7BOH - chains A and P of the 21 polymer chains in the assembly; structure by electron microscopy, 2.82 A resolution.

== Chain A ==
Molecule: 1542-nt RNA strand
From: Escherichia coli (strain K12)
Sequence (1542 nucleotides; each row starts with the number of its first residue):
     1 AAAUUGAAGA GUUUGAUCAU GGCUCAGAUU GAACGCUGGC GGCAGGCCUA ACACAUGCAA
    61 GUCGAACGGU AACAGGAAGA AGCUUGCUUC UUUGCUGACG AGUGGCGGAC GGGUGAGUAA
   121 UGUCUGGGAA ACUGCCUGAU GGAGGGGGAU AACUACUGGA AACGGUAGCU AAUACCGCAU
   181 AACGUCGCAA GACCAAAGAG GGGGACCUUC GGGCCUCUUG CCAUCGGAUG UGCCCAGAUG
   241 GGAUUAGCUA GUAGGUGGGG UAACGGCUCA CCUAGGCGAC GAUCCCUAGC UGGUCUGAGA
   301 GGAUGACCAG CCACACUGGA ACUGAGACAC GGUCCAGACU CCUACGGGAG GCAGCAGUGG
   361 GGAAUAUUGC ACAAUGGGCG CAAGCCUGAU GCAGCCAUGC CGCGUGUAUG AAGAAGGCCU
   421 UCGGGUUGUA AAGUACUUUC AGCGGGGAGG AAGGGAGUAA AGUUAAUACC UUUGCUCAUU
   481 GACGUUACCC GCAGAAGAAG CACCGGCUAA CUCCGUGCCA GCAGCCXCGG UAAUACGGAG
   541 GGUGCAAGCG UUAAUCGGAA UUACUGGGCG UAAAGCGCAC GCAGGCGGUU UGUUAAGUCA
   601 GAUGUGAAAU CCCCGGGCUC AACCUGGGAA CUGCAUCUGA UACUGGCAAG CUUGAGUCUC
   661 GUAGAGGGGG GUAGAAUUCC AGGUGUAGCG GUGAAAUGCG UAGAGAUCUG GAGGAAUACC
   721 GGUGGCGAAG GCGGCCCCCU GGACGAAGAC UGACGCUCAG GUGCGAAAGC GUGGGGAGCA
   781 AACAGGAUUA GAUACCCUGG UAGUCCACGC CGUAAACGAU GUCGACUUGG AGGUUGUGCC
   841 CUUGAGGCGU GGCUUCCGGA GCUAACGCGU UAAGUCGACC GCCUGGGGAG UACGGCCGCA
   901 AGGUUAAAAC UCAAAUGAAU UGACGGGGGC CCGCACAAGC GGUGGAGCAU GUGGUUUAAU
   961 UCGAUGXAAC GCGAAGAACC UUACCUGGUC UUGACAUCCA CGGAAGUUUU CAGAGAUGAG
  1021 AAUGUGCCUU CGGGAACCGU GAGACAGGUG CUGCAUGGCU GUCGUCAGCU CGUGUUGUGA
  1081 AAUGUUGGGU UAAGUCCCGC AACGAGCGCA ACCCUUAUCC UUUGUUGCCA GCGGUCCGGC
  1141 CGGGAACUCA AAGGAGACUG CCAGUGAUAA ACUGGAGGAA GGUGGGGAUG ACGUCAAGUC
  1201 AUCAUGGCCC UUACGACCAG GGCUACACAC GUGCUACAAU GGCGCAUACA AAGAGAAGCG
  1261 ACCUCGCGAG AGCAAGCGGA CCUCAUAAAG UGCGUCGUAG UCCGGAUUGG AGUCUGCAAC
  1321 UCGACUCCAU GAAGUCGGAA UCGCUAGUAA UCGUGGAUCA GAAUGCCACG GUGAAUACGU
  1381 UCCCGGGCCU UGUACACACC GCCCGUXACA CCAUGGGAGU GGGUUGCAAA AGAAGUAGGU
  1441 AGCUUAACCU UCGGGAGGGC GCUUACCACU UUGUGAUUCA UGACUGGGGU GAAGUCGUAA
  1501 CAAGGUAACC GUAGGGGAAC CUGCGGUUGG AUCACCUCCU UA
Unresolved in the structure: 1400-1402, 1500-1505, 1537-1542
Modified positions: PSU (pseudouridine-5'-monophosphate) at position 516, G7M (N7-methyl-guanosine-5'-monophosphate) at position 527, 2MG (2N-methylguanosine-5'-monophosphate) at position 966, 5MC (5-methylcytidine-5'-monophosphate) at position 967, 2MG (2N-methylguanosine-5'-monophosphate) at position 1207, 4OC (4n,o2'-methylcytidine-5'-monophosphate) at position 1402, 5MC (5-methylcytidine-5'-monophosphate) at position 1407, UR3 (3-methyluridine-5'-monophoshate) at position 1498, 2MG (2N-methylguanosine-5'-monophosphate) at position 1516, MA6 (6N-dimethyladenosine-5'-monophoshate) at position 1518, MA6 (6N-dimethyladenosine-5'-monophoshate) at position 1519
Ion coordination: Mg2+ site 1 near U13 (its only coordinating residue here); Mg2+ site 2 near G21 (its only coordinating residue here); Mg2+ site 3: C48, G115; Mg2+ site 4 near A53 (its only coordinating residue here); Mg2+ site 5: A59, U387; Mg2+ site 6 near G100 (its only coordinating residue here); Mg2+ site 7: A109, G331; Mg2+ site 8 near G111 (its only coordinating residue here); Mg2+ site 9 near G113 (its only coordinating residue here); Mg2+ site 10: G145, A197; Mg2+ site 11 near A171 (its only coordinating residue here); Mg2+ site 12: A174, C175; 56 more Mg2+ sites not listed

== Chain P ==
Name: 30S ribosomal protein S16
From: Escherichia coli (strain K12)
UniProtKB: P0A7T3 (RS16_ECOLI); numbering as in UniProt (aligned over 1-82)
Chain sequence (82 residues; each row starts with the number of its first residue):
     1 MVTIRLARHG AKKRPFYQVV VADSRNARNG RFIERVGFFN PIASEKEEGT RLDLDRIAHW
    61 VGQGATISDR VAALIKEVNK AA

== Chain A / chain P interface ==
Residue-residue contacts (76):
  C43(A) / Lys-12(P)  phosphate contact
  A44(A) / Lys-12(P)  phosphate contact
  C110(A) / Arg-25(P)  hydrogen bond to the sugar
  G111(A) / Arg-25(P)  sugar contact
  G111(A) / Ala-27(P)  sugar contact
  G112(A) / Ala-27(P)  phosphate contact
  G134(A) / Arg-25(P)  hydrogen bond to the base
  C135(A) / Met-1(P)  hydrogen bond to the base
  C136(A) / Met-1(P)  sugar contact
  C136(A) / Gly-64(P)  hydrogen bond to the sugar
  U137(A) / Gly-62(P)  sugar contact
  U137(A) / Gly-64(P)  sugar contact
  G227(A) / Gln-63(P)  hydrogen bond to the base
  A228(A) / Val-2(P)  sugar contact
  A228(A) / Trp-60(P)  sugar contact
  A228(A) / Gln-63(P)  sugar contact
  U229(A) / Val-2(P)  sugar contact
  U229(A) / Asp-23(P)  hydrogen bond to the sugar
  U229(A) / Ile-33(P)  sugar contact
  G230(A) / Asp-23(P)  sugar contact
  G230(A) / Arg-25(P)  hydrogen bond to the sugar
  G230(A) / Arg-31(P)  salt bridge to the phosphate
  U231(A) / Arg-31(P)  salt bridge to the phosphate
  A309(A) / Asn-29(P)  sugar contact
  A309(A) / Gly-30(P)  phosphate contact
  A309(A) / Arg-31(P)  phosphate contact
  G310(A) / Gly-30(P)  phosphate contact
  G310(A) / Arg-31(P)  hydrogen bond to the phosphate
  C311(A) / Arg-31(P)  salt bridge to the phosphate
  A374(A) / Tyr-17(P)  hydrogen bond to the sugar
  A374(A) / Arg-70(P)  hydrogen bond to the phosphate
  U375(A) / Leu-6(P)  hydrogen bond to the sugar
  U375(A) / Tyr-17(P)  sugar contact
  U375(A) / Arg-28(P)  hydrogen bond to the base
  U375(A) / Arg-70(P)  salt bridge to the phosphate
  G376(A) / Arg-5(P)  hydrogen bond to the phosphate
  G376(A) / Leu-6(P)  hydrogen bond to the phosphate
  G376(A) / Arg-28(P)  sugar contact
  G376(A) / Ser-68(P)  hydrogen bond to the phosphate
  G377(A) / Thr-3(P)  phosphate contact
  G377(A) / Arg-5(P)  salt bridge to the phosphate
  G377(A) / Ser-24(P)  sugar contact
  U390(A) / Arg-28(P)  hydrogen bond to the phosphate
  G391(A) / Arg-8(P)  phosphate contact
  G391(A) / Arg-28(P)  salt bridge to the phosphate
  C392(A) / Arg-8(P)  salt bridge to the phosphate
  C392(A) / Lys-12(P)  phosphate contact
  C392(A) / Lys-13(P)  hydrogen bond to the phosphate
  A393(A) / Lys-12(P)  salt bridge to the phosphate
  G449(A) / Ile-42(P)  sugar contact
  G450(A) / Lys-13(P)  base contact
  G450(A) / Pro-15(P)  sugar contact
  G450(A) / Pro-41(P)  sugar contact
  A451(A) / Arg-70(P)  salt bridge to the phosphate
  A452(A) / Arg-70(P)  sugar contact
  A452(A) / Ala-73(P)  sugar contact
  U473(A) / Lys-76(P)  salt bridge to the phosphate
  C483(A) / Lys-13(P)  hydrogen bond to the base
  G616(A) / Lys-46(P)  hydrogen bond to the phosphate
  G616(A) / Glu-47(P)  hydrogen bond to the sugar
  G617(A) / Arg-14(P)  hydrogen bond to the sugar
  G617(A) / Ser-44(P)  phosphate contact
  G617(A) / Lys-46(P)  salt bridge to the phosphate
  G617(A) / Glu-47(P)  sugar contact
  C618(A) / Arg-14(P)  hydrogen bond to the sugar
  C624(A) / Gly-10(P)  phosphate contact
  U625(A) / His-9(P)  phosphate contact
  U625(A) / Gly-10(P)  phosphate contact
  U625(A) / Phe-16(P)  phosphate contact
  U625(A) / Gln-18(P)  phosphate contact
  G626(A) / Gln-18(P)  phosphate contact
  G626(A) / Arg-35(P)  salt bridge to the phosphate
  G626(A) / Phe-38(P)  sugar contact
  G626(A) / Arg-51(P)  hydrogen bond to the sugar
  G627(A) / Arg-35(P)  salt bridge to the phosphate
  G627(A) / Arg-51(P)  salt bridge to the phosphate
Also at the interface, not in a pair above, chain A (42 interface residues in all): G378, G453, A608, C623
Also at the interface, not in a pair above, chain P (47 interface residues in all): Ala-7, Ala-11, Asn-26, Phe-32, Ala-65, Thr-66, Val-71

== In short ==
The interface between chain A and chain P involves 42 residues on one side and 47 on the other, with 23
hydrogen bonds and 14 salt bridges. Polar contacts include G134(A)/Arg-25(P), C135(A)/Met-1(P) and
G227(A)/Gln-63(P). The Mg2+ site 3 is built by C48(A) and G115(A).
Here chain A is a 1542-nt RNA strand and chain P is 30S ribosomal protein S16, both from Escherichia coli
(strain K12). Entry 7BOH (Complete Bacterial 30S ribosomal subunit assembly complex state E (+RbfA)(Consensus
Refinement)) was determined by electron microscopy (same publication as 7AF3, 7AF5, 7AF8, 7AFA, 7AFD, 7AFH and
17 further entries).
